PDB entry 7ZU0 | electron microscopy, 4.40 A resolution (low resolution: residue-level contacts below are approximate; hydrogen-bond / salt-bridge calls are withheld) | chains C and D of the 6 polymer chains in the assembly

== Chain C ==
Molecule: Vacuolar membrane protein PEP3
From: Saccharomyces cerevisiae
UniProtKB: P27801 (PEP3_YEAST); the author numbering skips numbers that UniProt does not, so the offset changes along the chain: -75 to 11 = UniProt 1-87; 17-23 = UniProt 88-94; 27-44 = UniProt 95-112; 49-75 = UniProt 113-139; 7 more segments
Amino-acid sequence (918 residues; numbered -75 to 918; 76 numbers in that range are skipped by the numbering (no residue carries them; nothing is unmodelled there); the number before each row is that of its first residue; numbers below 1 keep their minus sign (Met-75 is residue -75)):
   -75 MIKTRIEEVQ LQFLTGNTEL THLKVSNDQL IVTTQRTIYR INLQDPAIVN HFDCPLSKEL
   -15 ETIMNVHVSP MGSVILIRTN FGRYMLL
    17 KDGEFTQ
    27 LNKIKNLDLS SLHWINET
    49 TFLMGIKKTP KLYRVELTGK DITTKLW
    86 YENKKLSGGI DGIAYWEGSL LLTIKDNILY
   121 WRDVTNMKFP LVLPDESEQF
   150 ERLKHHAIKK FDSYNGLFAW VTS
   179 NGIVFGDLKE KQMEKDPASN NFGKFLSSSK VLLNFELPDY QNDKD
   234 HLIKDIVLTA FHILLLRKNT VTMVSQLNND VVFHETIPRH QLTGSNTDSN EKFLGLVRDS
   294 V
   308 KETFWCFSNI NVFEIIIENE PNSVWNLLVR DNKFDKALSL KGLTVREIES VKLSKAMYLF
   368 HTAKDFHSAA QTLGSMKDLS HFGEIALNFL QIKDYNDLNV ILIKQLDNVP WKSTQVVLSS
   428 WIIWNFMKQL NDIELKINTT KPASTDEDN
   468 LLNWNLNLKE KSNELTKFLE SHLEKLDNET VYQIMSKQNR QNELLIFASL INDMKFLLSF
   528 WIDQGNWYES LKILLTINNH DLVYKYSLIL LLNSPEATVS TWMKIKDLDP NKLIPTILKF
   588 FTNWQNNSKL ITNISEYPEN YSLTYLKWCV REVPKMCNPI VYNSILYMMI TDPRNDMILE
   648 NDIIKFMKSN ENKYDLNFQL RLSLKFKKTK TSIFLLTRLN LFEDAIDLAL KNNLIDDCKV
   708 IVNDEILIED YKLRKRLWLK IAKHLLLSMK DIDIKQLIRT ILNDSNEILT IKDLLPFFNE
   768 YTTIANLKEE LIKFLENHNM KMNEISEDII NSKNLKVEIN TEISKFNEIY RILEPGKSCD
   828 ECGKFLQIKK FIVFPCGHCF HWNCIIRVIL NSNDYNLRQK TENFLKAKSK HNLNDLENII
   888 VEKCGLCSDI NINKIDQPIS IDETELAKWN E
Disordered / not traced: -75 to 0
UniProt features mapped onto this chain:
  - zinc finger: Cys826 to Cys851 (RING-type)
  - modified residue: Ser907 (Phosphoserine)

== Chain D ==
Molecule: Vacuolar protein sorting-associated protein 33
From: Saccharomyces cerevisiae
UniProtKB: P20795 (VPS33_YEAST); residues 1-691 here = UniProt positions 1-691
Amino-acid sequence (691 residues; numbered 1 to 691; the number before each row is that of its first residue):
     1 MNRFWNTKKF SLTNADGLCA TLNEISQNDE VLVVQPSVLP VLNSLLTFQD LTQSTPVRKI
    61 TLLDDQLSDD LPSALGSVPQ MDLIFLIDVR TSLRLPPQLL DAAQKHNLSS LHIIYCRWKP
   121 SFQNTLEDTE QWQKDGFDLN SKKTHFPNVI ESQLKELSNE YTLYPWDLLP FPQIDENVLL
   181 THSLYNMENV NMYYPNLRSL QSATESILVD DMVNSLQSLI FETNSIITNV VSIGNLSKRC
   241 SHLLKKRIDE HQTENDLFIK GTLYGERTNC GLEMDLIILE RNTDPITPLL TQLTYAGILD
   301 DLYEFNSGIK IKEKDMNFNY KEDKIWNDLK FLNFGSIGPQ LNKLAKELQT QYDTRHKAES
   361 VHEIKEFVDS LGSLQQRQAF LKNHTTLSSD VLKVVETEEY GSFNKILELE LEILMGNTLN
   421 NDIEDIILEL QYQYEVDQKK ILRLICLLSL CKNSLREKDY EYLRTFMIDS WGIEKCFQLE
   481 SLAELGFFTS KTGKTDLHIT TSKSTRLQKE YRYISQWFNT VPIEDEHAAD KITNENDDFS
   541 EATFAYSGVV PLTMRLVQML YDRSILFHNY SSQQPFILSR EPRVSQTEDL IEQLYGDSHA
   601 IEESIWVPGT ITKKINASIK SNNRRSIDGS NGTFHAAEDI ALVVFLGGVT MGEIAIMKHL
   661 QKILGKKGIN KRFIIIADGL INGTRIMNSI S
Disordered / not traced: 107-111, 125-149, 352-373, 493-501, 523-541, 624-637
UniProt features mapped onto this chain:
  - modified residue: Ser626 (Phosphoserine)

== How chain C and chain D interact ==
Residue-residue contacts - 9 pairs, chain C then chain D:
  Lys824(C) - Leu263(D)
  Gly830(C) - Asn255(D)
  Lys831(C) - Asn255(D)
  Phe832(C) - Asn255(D)
  Phe832(C) - Phe258(D)
  Phe832(C) - Thr262(D)
  Gln834(C) - Ile619(D)
  Gln834(C) - Asn623(D)
  Ile835(C) - Phe258(D)
Interface features reported in the paper:
  - interface residues, chain C: Lys824(C)

== Summary ==
Chain C and chain D each contribute 6 residues to their interface. The paper reports the interface residue
Lys824(C).
Chain C is Vacuolar membrane protein PEP3 and chain D is Vacuolar protein sorting-associated protein 33, both
from Saccharomyces cerevisiae; the structure, HOPS tethering complex from yeast, was determined by electron
microscopy (same publication as 7ZTY).
